6QUM - chains F and L of the 26 polymer chains in the assembly; structure by electron microscopy, 3.25 A resolution.

[Chain F]
Name: V-type ATP synthase beta chain
Organism: Thermus thermophilus (strain HB8 / ATCC 27634 / DSM 579)
UniProt: Q56404 (VATB_THET8); numbering as in UniProt (aligned over 1-478)
Sequence (478 residues; numbered 1 to 478; the number before each row is that of its first residue):
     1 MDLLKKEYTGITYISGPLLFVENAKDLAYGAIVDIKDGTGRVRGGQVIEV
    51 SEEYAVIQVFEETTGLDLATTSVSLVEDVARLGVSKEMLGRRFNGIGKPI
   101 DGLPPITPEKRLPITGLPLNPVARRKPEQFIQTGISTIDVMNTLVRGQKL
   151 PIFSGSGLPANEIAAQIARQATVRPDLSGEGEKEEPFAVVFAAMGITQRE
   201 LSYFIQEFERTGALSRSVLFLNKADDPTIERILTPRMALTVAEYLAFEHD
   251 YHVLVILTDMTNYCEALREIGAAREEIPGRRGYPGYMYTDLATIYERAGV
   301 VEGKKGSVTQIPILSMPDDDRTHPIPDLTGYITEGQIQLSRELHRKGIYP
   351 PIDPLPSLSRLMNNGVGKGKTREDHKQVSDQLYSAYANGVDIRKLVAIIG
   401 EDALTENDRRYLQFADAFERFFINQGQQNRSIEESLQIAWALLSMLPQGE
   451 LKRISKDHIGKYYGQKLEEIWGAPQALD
Not modelled in the structure: 1-2, 473-478
Residues lining bound ligands:
  - ADP (adenosine-5'-diphosphate), molecule 1: F20, E49, Y54, V56, R274, E275, E276
  - ADP, molecule 2: L358, S359, R360, N363

[Chain L]
Name: V-type ATP synthase subunit E
Organism: Thermus thermophilus (strain HB8 / ATCC 27634 / DSM 579)
UniProt: P74901 (VATE_THET8); residues 1-188 here = UniProt positions 1-188
Sequence (188 residues; row label = number of the first residue in the row):
     1 MSKLEAILSQEVEAEIQALLQEAEAKAEAVKREAEEKAKALLQARERALE
    51 AQYRAALRRAESAGELLVATARTQARGEVLEEVRRRVREALEALPQKPEW
   101 PEVVRKLALEALEALPGAKALVANPEDLPHLEALARERGVELQAEPALRL
   151 GVRAVGAEGKTQVENSLLARLDRAWDALSSKVAQALWG
Not modelled in the structure: 1

[Chain F / chain L interface]
Pairs across the interface - 31 pairs, chain F then chain L:
  L3(F) - R170(L)
  L4(F) - A114(L)  hydrophobic
  L4(F) - V163(L)  hydrophobic
  L4(F) - E164(L)
  K5(F) - V163(L)
  K5(F) - E164(L)  hydrogen bond (backbone-backbone)
  K6(F) - T161(L)
  K6(F) - Q162(L)
  K6(F) - V163(L)
  E7(F) - Q162(L)  hydrogen bond
  E7(F) - E164(L)
  Y8(F) - K160(L)
  T9(F) - K160(L)  hydrogen bond (backbone-backbone)
  G10(F) - K160(L)
  E22(F) - K160(L)  salt bridge
  N23(F) - T161(L)
  L75(F) - R173(L)  hydrogen bond (backbone-side chain)
  V76(F) - R173(L)
  E87(F) - R72(L)  salt bridge
  E87(F) - R76(L)  salt bridge
  L103(F) - T70(L)
  L103(F) - Q74(L)
  P104(F) - G77(L)
  T107(F) - L80(L)
  T107(F) - S179(L)
  T107(F) - S180(L)
  T107(F) - A183(L)
  P108(F) - D176(L)
  P108(F) - S180(L)  hydrogen bond (backbone-side chain)
  R111(F) - D176(L)  salt bridge
  R210(F) - R59(L)  hydrogen bond (backbone-side chain)
Interface residues without a listed pair, chain F (22 interface residues in all): E109, E209, L214
Interface residues without a listed pair, chain L (24 interface residues in all): L66, T73, E110, L115, N165

[Summary]
22 residues of chain F and 24 residues of chain L are in contact, with 6 hydrogen bonds and 4 salt bridges.
Among the polar pairs are E22(F)-K160(L), E87(F)-R72(L) and E87(F)-R76(L). Chain F binds ADP.
Here chain F is V-type ATP synthase beta chain and chain L is V-type ATP synthase subunit E, both from Thermus
thermophilus (strain HB8 / ATCC 27634 / DSM 579). Entry 6QUM (Thermus thermophilus V/A-type ATPase/synthase,
rotational state 1) was determined by electron microscopy, deposited together with 6R0W, 6R0Y, 6R0Z and 6R10.
